4ED7 - chains A and T of the 3 polymer chains in the assembly; structure by X-ray diffraction, 1.72 A resolution.

== Chain A ==
Molecule: DNA polymerase eta
From: Homo sapiens
Notes: EC 2.7.7.7; fragment: Catalytic core
Reference sequence: Q9Y253 (POLH_HUMAN); numbering as in UniProt (aligned over 1-432)
Sequence (435 residues; row label = number of the first residue in the row; numbers below 1 keep their minus sign (Gly-2 is residue -2)):
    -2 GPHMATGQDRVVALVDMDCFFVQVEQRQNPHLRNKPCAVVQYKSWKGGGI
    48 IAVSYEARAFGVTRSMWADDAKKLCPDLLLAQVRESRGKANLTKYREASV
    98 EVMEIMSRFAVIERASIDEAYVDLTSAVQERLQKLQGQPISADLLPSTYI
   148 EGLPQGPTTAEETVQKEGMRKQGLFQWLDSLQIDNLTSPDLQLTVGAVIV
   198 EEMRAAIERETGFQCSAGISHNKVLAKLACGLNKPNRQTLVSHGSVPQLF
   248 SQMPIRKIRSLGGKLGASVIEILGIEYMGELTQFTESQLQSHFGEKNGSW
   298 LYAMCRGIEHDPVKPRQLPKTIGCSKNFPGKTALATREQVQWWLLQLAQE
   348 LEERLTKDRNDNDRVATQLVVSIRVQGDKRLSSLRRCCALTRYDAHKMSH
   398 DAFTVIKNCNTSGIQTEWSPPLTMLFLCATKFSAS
Disordered / not traced: 155-159
Differences from the reference sequence: expression tag (-2 to 0)
Metal / ion sites: Ca2+: Asp13, Met14, Asp115 (together with 2'-deoxyadenosine 5'-triphosphate)
Ligand contacts: 2'-deoxyadenosine 5'-triphosphate (DTP): Asp13, Met14, Asp15, Cys16, Phe17, Phe18, Ile48, Ala49, Tyr52, Arg55, Arg61, Ile114, Asp115, Glu116, Lys231
Swiss-Prot annotation at these positions:
  - binding site (Mg(2+)): Asp13, Met14, Asp115, Glu116
  - binding site (Mn(2+)): Asp13, Met14, Asp115, Glu116
  - binding site (a 2'-deoxyribonucleoside 5'-triphosphate): Arg61
What the authors report for this chain:
  - mutagenesis - S113A: unchanged catalytic activity

== Chain T ==
Molecule: 12-nt DNA strand
Sequence (12 nucleotides; row label = number of the first residue in the row):
     1 CATTATGACGCG
Ligand contacts: 2'-deoxyadenosine 5'-triphosphate (DTP): DT3, DT4, DA5

== Interface between chain A and chain T ==
Contacting residue pairs (39; chain A residue first):
  Gln38(A) - DT4(T)  hydrogen bond to the base
  Gln38(A) - DA5(T)  sugar contact
  Tyr39(A) - DT4(T)  phosphate contact
  Tyr39(A) - DA5(T)  hydrogen bond to the phosphate
  Trp42(A) - DA2(T)  stacking on the base
  Arg61(A) - DT3(T)  base contact
  Ser62(A) - DT3(T)  base contact
  Trp64(A) - DA2(T)  phosphate contact
  Trp64(A) - DT3(T)  sugar contact
  Lys86(A) - DT6(T)  salt bridge to the phosphate
  Leu89(A) - DA5(T)  phosphate contact
  Leu89(A) - DT6(T)  phosphate contact
  Arg93(A) - DT6(T)  salt bridge to the phosphate
  Arg93(A) - DG7(T)  salt bridge to the phosphate
  Lys293(A) - DG10(T)  salt bridge to the phosphate
  Lys293(A) - DC11(T)  phosphate contact
  Arg313(A) - DA8(T)  salt bridge to the phosphate
  Pro316(A) - DA8(T)  phosphate contact
  Lys317(A) - DA8(T)  hydrogen bond to the phosphate
  Lys317(A) - DC9(T)  salt bridge to the phosphate
  Thr318(A) - DG7(T)  sugar contact
  Thr318(A) - DA8(T)  hydrogen bond to the phosphate
  Ile319(A) - DG7(T)  phosphate contact
  Gly320(A) - DT6(T)  sugar contact
  Gly320(A) - DG7(T)  hydrogen bond to the phosphate
  Cys321(A) - DT6(T)  phosphate contact
  Ser322(A) - DA5(T)  sugar contact
  Ser322(A) - DT6(T)  hydrogen bond to the phosphate
  Lys323(A) - DA5(T)  phosphate contact
  Asn324(A) - DT4(T)  hydrogen bond to the phosphate
  Asn324(A) - DA5(T)  hydrogen bond to the phosphate
  Pro326(A) - DC1(T)  phosphate contact
  Pro326(A) - DA2(T)  sugar contact
  Pro326(A) - DT4(T)  phosphate contact
  Gly327(A) - DC1(T)  hydrogen bond to the phosphate
  Gly327(A) - DA2(T)  phosphate contact
  Thr329(A) - DA2(T)  base contact
  Arg351(A) - DT6(T)  salt bridge to the phosphate
  Arg351(A) - DG7(T)  salt bridge to the phosphate
Also at the interface, not in a pair above, chain A (31 interface residues in all): Gly46, Ile47, Ile48, Ala87, Arg111, Lys328, Glu347

== Overview ==
Chain A and chain T form an interface of 31 and 11 residues respectively, with 9 hydrogen bonds, 8 salt
bridges and 1 aromatic stacking contact. Polar pairs include Gln38(A)-DT4(T), Tyr39(A)-DA5(T) and
Lys317(A)-DA8(T). 2'-deoxyadenosine 5'-triphosphate is bound between chain A and chain T. The paper reports
that S113A of chain A leaves catalytic activity unchanged.
Here chain A is DNA polymerase eta (Homo sapiens) and chain T is a 12-nt DNA strand. Entry 4ED7 (Human DNA
polymerase eta - DNA ternary complex: TG crystal at pH 7.0 (K+ MES) with ...) was determined by X-ray
diffraction together with 4ECQ, 4ECR, 4ECS, 4ECT, 4ECU, 4ECV and 10 further entries from the same study.
